PDB entry 1QVF | X-ray diffraction, 3.10 A resolution | chains 0 and B of the 31 polymer chains in the assembly

Chain 0:
Molecule: 23S ribosomal RNA
Source organism: Haloarcula marismortui
Sequence (2922 nucleotides; row label = number of the first residue in the row):
     2 UUGGCUACUAUGCCAGCUGGUGGAUUGCUCGGCUCAGGCGCUGAUGAAGG
    52 ACGUGCCAAGCUGCGAUAAGCCAUGGGGAGCCGCACGGAGGCGAAGAACC
   102 AUGGAUUUCCGAAUGAGAAUCUCUCUAACAAUUGCUUCGCGCAAUGAGGA
   152 ACCCCGAGAACUGAAACAUCUCAGUAUCGGGAGGAACAGAAAACGCAAUG
   202 UGAUGUCGUUAGUAACCGCGAGUGAACGCGAUACAGCCCAAACCGAAGCC
   252 CUCACGGGCAAUGUGGUGUCAGGGCUACCUCUCAUCAGCCGACCGUCUCG
   302 ACGAAGUCUCUUGGAACAGAGCGUGAUACAGGGUGACAACCCCGUACUCG
   352 AGACCAGUACGACGUGCGGUAGUGCCAGAGUAGCGGGGGUUGGAUAUCCC
   402 UCGCGAAUAACGCAGGCAUCGACUGCGAAGGCUAAACACAACCUGAGACC
   452 GAUAGUGAACAAGUAGUGUGAACGAACGCUGCAAAGUACCCUCAGAAGGG
   502 AGGCGAAAUAGAGCAUGAAAUCAGUUGGCGAUCGAGCGACAGGGCAUACA
   552 AGGUCCCUCGACGAAUGACCGACGCGCGAGCGUCCAGUAAGACUCACGGG
   602 AAGCCGAUGUUCUGUCGUACGUUUUGAAAAACGAGCCAGGGAGUGUGUCU
   652 GCAUGGCAAGUCUAACCGGAGUAUCCGGGGAGGCACAGGGAAACCGACAU
   702 GGCCGCAGGGCUUUGCCCGAGGGCCGCCGUCUUCAAGGGCGGGGAGCCAU
   752 GUGGACACGACCCGAAUCCGGACGAUCUACGCAUGGACAAGAUGAAGCGU
   802 GCCGAAAGGCACGUGGAAGUCUGUUAGAGUUGGUGUCCUACAAUACCCUC
   852 UCGUGAUCUAUGUGUAGGGGUGAAAGGCCCAUCGAGUCCGGCAACAGCUG
   902 GUUCCAAUCGAAACAUGUCGAAGCAUGACCUCCGCCGAGGUAGUCUGUGA
   952 GGUAGAGCGACCGAUUGGUGUGUCCGCCUCCGAGAGGAGUCGGCACACCU
  1002 GUCAAACUCCAAACUUACAGACGCCGUUUGACGCGGGGAUUCCGGUGCGC
  1052 GGGGUAAGCCUGUGUACCAGGAGGGGAACAACCCAGAGAUAGGUUAAGGU
  1102 CCCCAAGUGUGGAUUAAGUGUAAUCCUCUGAAGGUGGUCUCGAGCCCUAG
  1152 ACAGCCGGGAGGUGAGCUUAGAAGCAGCUACCCUCUAAGAAAAGCGUAAC
  1202 AGCUUACCGGCCGAGGUUUGAGGCGCCCAAAAUGAUCGGGACUCAAAUCC
  1252 ACCACCGAGACCUGUCCGUACCACUCAUACUGGUAAUCGAGUAGAUUGGC
  1302 GCUCUAAUUGGAUGGAAGUAGGGGUGAAAACUCCUAUGGACCGAUUAGUG
  1352 ACGAAAAUCCUGGCCAUAGUAGCAGCGAUAGUCGGGUGAGAACCCCGACG
  1402 GCCUAAUGGAUAAGGGUUCCUCAGCACUGCUGAUCAGCUGAGGGUUAGCC
  1452 GGUCCUAAGUCAUACCGCAACUCGACUAUGACGAAAUGGGAAACGGGUUA
  1502 AUAUUCCCGUGCCACUAUGCAGUGAAAGUUGACGCCCUGGGGUCGAUCAC
  1552 GCUGGGCAUUCGCCCAGUCGAACCGUCCAACUCCGUGGAAGCCGUAAUGG
  1602 CAGGAAGCGGACGAACGGCGGCAUAGGGAAACGUGAUUCAACCUGGGGCC
  1652 CAUGAAAAGACGAGCAUAGUGUCCGUACCGAGAACCGACACAGGUGUCCA
  1702 UGGCGGCGAAAGCCAAGGCCUGUCGGGAGCAACCAACGUUAGGGAAUUCG
  1752 GCAAGUUAGUCCCGUACCUUCGGAAGAAGGGAUGCCUGCUCCGGAACGGA
  1802 GCAGGUCGCAGUGACUCGGAAGCUCGGACUGUCUAGUAACAACAUAGGUG
  1852 ACCGCAAAUCCGCAAGGACUCGUACGGUCACUGAAUCCUGCCCAGUGCAG
  1902 GUAUCUGAACACCUCGUACAAGAGGACGAAGGACCUGUCAACGGCGGGGG
  1952 UAACUAUGACCCUCUUAAGGUAGCGUAGUACCUUGCCGCAUCAGUAGCGG
  2002 CUUGCAUGAAUGGAUUAACCAGAGCUUCACUGUCCCAACGUUGGGCCCGG
  2052 UGAACUGUACAUUCCAGUGCGGAGUCUGGAGACACCCAGGGGGAAGCGAA
  2102 GACCCUAUGGAGCUUUACUGCAGGCUGUCGCUGAGACGUGGUCGCCGAUG
  2152 UGCAGCAUAGGUAGGAGACACUACACAGGUACCCGCGCUAGCGGGCCACC
  2202 GAGUCAACAGUGAAAUACUACCCGUCGGUGACUGCGACUCUCACUCCGGG
  2252 AGGAGGACACCGAUAGCCGGGCAGUUUGACUGGGGCGGUACGCGCUCGAA
  2302 AAGAUAUCGAGCGCGCCCUAUGGCUAUCUCAGCCGGGACAGAGACCCGGC
  2352 GAAGAGUGCAAGAGCAAAAGAUAGCUUGACAGUGUUCUUCCCAACGAGGA
  2402 ACGCUGACGCGAAAGCGUGGUCUAGCGAACCAAUUAGCCUGCUUGAUGCG
  2452 GGCAAUUGAUGACAGAAAAGCUACCCUAGGGAUAACAGAGUCGUCACUCG
  2502 CAAGAGCACAUAUCGACCGAGUGGCUUGCUACCUCGAUGUCGGUUCCCUC
  2552 CAUCCUGCCCGUGCAGAAGCGGGCAAGGGUGAGGUUGUUCGCCUAUUAAA
  2602 GGAGGUCGUGAGCUGGGUUUAGACCGUCGUGAGACAGGUCGGCUGCUAUC
  2652 UACUGGGUGUGUAAUGGUGUCUGACAAGAACGACCGUAUAGUACGAGAGG
  2702 AACUACGGUUGGUGGCCACUGGUGUACCGGUUGUUCGAGAGAGCACGUGC
  2752 CGGGUAGCCACGCCACACGGGGUAAGAGCUGAACGCAUCUAAGCUCGAAA
  2802 CCCACUUGGAAAAGAGACACCGCCGAGGUCCCGCGUACAAGACGCGGUCG
  2852 AUAGACUCGGGGUGUGCGCGUCGAGGUAACGAGACGUUAAGCCCACGAGC
  2902 ACUAACAGACCAAAGCCAUCAU
Disordered / not traced: 2-9, 126-127, 715, 971-998, 1560, 1952-1963, 2137-2236, 2339-2343, 2665-2666, 2915-2923
Bound ions: Mg2+ site 1 near G28 (its only coordinating residue here); Na+ site 1: C40, G41; Na+ site 2: G56, A59, G61; Na+ site 3 near U108 (its only coordinating residue here); Mg2+ site 2 near U115 (its only coordinating residue here); Na+ site 4: C141, G142; Na+ site 5 near U146 (its only coordinating residue here); Mg2+ site 3: C162, U2276; K+ site 1: C162, U163, U172; Mg2+ site 4: A165, A167, C168; Na+ site 6: A165, A166, A167; Mg2+ site 5: A166, G219; 63 more Na+ sites not listed; 98 more Mg2+ sites not listed; 1 more K+ sites not listed

Chain B:
Name: 50S ribosomal protein L3P
Source organism: Haloarcula marismortui
UniProt: P20279 (RL3_HALMA); aligned to UniProt positions 1-337 over residues 1-337 (the alignment contains insertions or deletions, so no single offset holds)
Amino-acid sequence (337 residues; numbered 1 to 337; the number before each row is that of its first residue):
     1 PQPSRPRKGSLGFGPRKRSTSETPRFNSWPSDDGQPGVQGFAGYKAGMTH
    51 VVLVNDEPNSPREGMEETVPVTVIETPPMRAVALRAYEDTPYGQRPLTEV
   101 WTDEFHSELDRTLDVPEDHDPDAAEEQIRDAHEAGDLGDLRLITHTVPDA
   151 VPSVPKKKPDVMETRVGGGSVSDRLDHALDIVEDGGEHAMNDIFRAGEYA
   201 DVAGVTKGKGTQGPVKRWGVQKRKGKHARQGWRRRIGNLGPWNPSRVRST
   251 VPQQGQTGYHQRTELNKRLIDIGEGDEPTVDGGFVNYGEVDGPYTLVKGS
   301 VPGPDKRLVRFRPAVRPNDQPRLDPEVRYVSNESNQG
Sequence notes: conflict Arg-310 (Phe311 in P20279)
Bound ions: Na+ site 1: Arg-229 (shared with G836(0), U837(0) of chain 0); Mg2+ site 1: Gln-230 (shared with G836(0), U2615(0) of chain 0); Na+ site 2 near Gln-230 (its only coordinating residue here); Mg2+ site 2: Asn-335 (shared with A2757(0) of chain 0)

Chain 0 / chain B interface:
Residue-residue contacts (343; chain 0 residue first):
  G834(0) with Arg-229(B), phosphate contact
  U835(0) with Lys-226(B), phosphate contact; Arg-229(B), salt bridge to the phosphate; Gln-230(B), hydrogen bond to the phosphate
  G836(0) with Arg-229(B), phosphate contact; Gln-230(B), phosphate contact
  U837(0) with Gln-230(B), phosphate contact; Gly-231(B), phosphate contact
  U1234(0) with Asn-243(B), base contact; Pro-244(B), base contact; Arg-246(B), hydrogen bond to the base; Arg-248(B), sugar contact
  A1732(0) with Thr-211(B), hydrogen bond to the sugar; Gln-212(B), sugar contact
  A1733(0) with Thr-211(B), sugar contact; Gln-212(B), sugar contact; Gly-213(B), hydrogen bond to the phosphate; Gln-254(B), sugar contact
  C1734(0) with Gly-213(B), phosphate contact; Arg-234(B), salt bridge to the phosphate; Arg-235(B), hydrogen bond to the sugar
  C1735(0) with Gly-231(B), phosphate contact; Trp-232(B), phosphate contact; Arg-233(B), hydrogen bond to the phosphate; Arg-234(B), hydrogen bond to the phosphate; Arg-235(B), salt bridge to the phosphate
  A1736(0) with Gly-231(B), phosphate contact; Arg-233(B), salt bridge to the phosphate
  C1750(0) with Lys-226(B), base contact
  G1751(0) with Lys-226(B), hydrogen bond to the base
  C1753(0) with Lys-226(B), base contact; Arg-229(B), hydrogen bond to the base
  A1754(0) with Arg-229(B), hydrogen bond to the sugar
  U2034(0) with Gly-225(B), hydrogen bond to the phosphate
  C2035(0) with Lys-224(B), phosphate contact; Gly-225(B), hydrogen bond to the phosphate
  C2036(0) with Lys-224(B), salt bridge to the phosphate
  C2037(0) with Lys-224(B), hydrogen bond to the phosphate
  A2038(0) with Gln-221(B), phosphate contact; Lys-222(B), hydrogen bond to the phosphate; Lys-224(B), salt bridge to the phosphate
  A2039(0) with Val-215(B), phosphate contact; Lys-222(B), phosphate contact; Arg-234(B), salt bridge to the phosphate
  C2065(0) with Ser-245(B), phosphate contact; Arg-246(B), hydrogen bond to the phosphate
  C2066(0) with Pro-244(B), phosphate contact; Arg-246(B), salt bridge to the phosphate
  G2090(0) with Gln-253(B), hydrogen bond to the base; Gln-254(B), hydrogen bond to the sugar
  G2091(0) with Arg-235(B), salt bridge to the phosphate; Leu-239(B), base contact; Gln-253(B), hydrogen bond to the base
  G2092(0) with Trp-232(B), hydrogen bond to the phosphate; Arg-235(B), salt bridge to the phosphate; Leu-239(B), phosphate contact
  G2093(0) with Asn-238(B), phosphate contact; Leu-239(B), hydrogen bond to the phosphate; Gly-240(B), sugar contact; Pro-241(B), hydrogen bond to the sugar; Trp-242(B), hydrogen bond to the sugar; Pro-244(B), sugar contact; Ser-245(B), hydrogen bond to the base; Arg-246(B), hydrogen bond to the base; Val-247(B), base contact
  G2094(0) with Trp-242(B), sugar contact; Ser-245(B), sugar contact
  A2096(0) with Trp-242(B), sugar contact
  G2544(0) with His-227(B), base contact
  U2545(0) with Gln-2(B), hydrogen bond to the phosphate
  U2546(0) with Gln-2(B), hydrogen bond to the base; Gln-221(B), sugar contact; Ile-236(B), sugar contact; Gly-237(B), hydrogen bond to the sugar; Asn-238(B), base contact
  C2547(0) with Gln-2(B), hydrogen bond to the base; Arg-5(B), salt bridge to the phosphate; Lys-8(B), phosphate contact; Val-220(B), phosphate contact; Gln-221(B), hydrogen bond to the phosphate; Ile-236(B), sugar contact; Asn-238(B), hydrogen bond to the base; Pro-252(B), phosphate contact
  C2548(0) with Arg-5(B), salt bridge to the phosphate; Arg-7(B), salt bridge to the phosphate; Lys-8(B), hydrogen bond to the phosphate; Pro-241(B), base contact; Arg-248(B), sugar contact; Thr-250(B), hydrogen bond to the sugar; Val-251(B), sugar contact; Pro-252(B), sugar contact
  C2549(0) with Arg-7(B), salt bridge to the phosphate; Leu-11(B), phosphate contact; Arg-248(B), hydrogen bond to the sugar; Thr-250(B), sugar contact
  G2580(0) with Pro-6(B), phosphate contact
  U2581(0) with Ser-4(B), base contact; Arg-5(B), hydrogen bond to the phosphate; Pro-6(B), phosphate contact
  G2582(0) with Pro-3(B), phosphate contact; Ser-4(B), hydrogen bond to the phosphate
  A2583(0) with Pro-3(B), phosphate contact
  C2591(0) with Pro-1(B), phosphate contact
  G2606(0) with Pro-241(B), base contact; Asn-243(B), hydrogen bond to the sugar
  U2607(0) with Trp-242(B), stacking on the base; Asn-243(B), hydrogen bond to the phosphate
  G2609(0) with Asn-238(B), base contact; Gly-240(B), base contact; Pro-241(B), sugar contact; Trp-242(B), hydrogen bond to the sugar
  U2610(0) with Asn-238(B), base contact; Trp-242(B), phosphate contact
  G2613(0) with Arg-223(B), hydrogen bond to the sugar; Trp-232(B), sugar contact; Gly-237(B), base contact; Asn-238(B), base contact
  C2614(0) with Arg-223(B), hydrogen bond to the sugar; His-227(B), hydrogen bond to the sugar; Gln-230(B), phosphate contact; Trp-232(B), sugar contact
  U2615(0) with Lys-226(B), phosphate contact; His-227(B), sugar contact; Gln-230(B), phosphate contact
  G2616(0) with Lys-226(B), salt bridge to the phosphate
  A2653(0) with Arg-246(B), sugar contact; Val-247(B), hydrogen bond to the sugar
  C2654(0) with Val-247(B), sugar contact; Arg-248(B), sugar contact; Ser-249(B), phosphate contact; Gln-253(B), hydrogen bond to the base
  U2655(0) with Arg-217(B), hydrogen bond to the sugar; Ser-249(B), phosphate contact; Gln-253(B), hydrogen bond to the sugar; Gln-254(B), hydrogen bond to the sugar
  G2656(0) with Pro-15(B), phosphate contact; Arg-16(B), hydrogen bond to the phosphate; Lys-17(B), phosphate contact; Arg-217(B), salt bridge to the phosphate; Gly-255(B), sugar contact; Gln-256(B), hydrogen bond to the sugar
  G2657(0) with Lys-17(B), phosphate contact; Arg-18(B), hydrogen bond to the phosphate
  G2658(0) with Arg-18(B), salt bridge to the phosphate
  G2668(0) with Asp-114(B), hydrogen bond to the base
  U2669(0) with Thr-112(B), hydrogen bond to the sugar; Leu-113(B), sugar contact; Asp-114(B), sugar contact
  G2670(0) with Arg-85(B), base contact; Thr-112(B), sugar contact; Leu-113(B), sugar contact; Val-161(B), sugar contact
  U2671(0) with Arg-25(B), salt bridge to the phosphate; Arg-85(B), hydrogen bond to the base; Ile-143(B), sugar contact; Val-161(B), phosphate contact; Met-162(B), phosphate contact; Glu-163(B), hydrogen bond to the sugar
  C2672(0) with Arg-25(B), salt bridge to the phosphate; Arg-85(B), sugar contact; Tyr-87(B), hydrogen bond to the sugar; Pro-96(B), sugar contact; Arg-141(B), hydrogen bond to the phosphate; Met-162(B), phosphate contact; Glu-163(B), hydrogen bond to the phosphate
  U2673(0) with Tyr-87(B), sugar contact; Gln-94(B), hydrogen bond to the sugar; Arg-141(B), salt bridge to the phosphate
  G2674(0) with Tyr-92(B), sugar contact; Gly-93(B), phosphate contact; Gln-94(B), hydrogen bond to the phosphate
  A2678(0) with Leu-11(B), hydrogen bond to the sugar; Gly-12(B), base contact
  G2679(0) with Leu-11(B), sugar contact; Gly-12(B), sugar contact
  A2680(0) with Pro-6(B), base contact
  A2681(0) with Ser-10(B), hydrogen bond to the base
  C2682(0) with Arg-316(B), salt bridge to the phosphate
  C2707(0) with Asn-59(B), phosphate contact
  G2708(0) with Glu-57(B), phosphate contact; Asn-59(B), phosphate contact
  G2713(0) with Pro-6(B), sugar contact
  U2714(0) with Arg-7(B), phosphate contact; Gly-9(B), hydrogen bond to the phosphate; Ser-10(B), hydrogen bond to the phosphate; Phe-13(B), sugar contact
  G2715(0) with Gly-9(B), phosphate contact; Ser-10(B), hydrogen bond to the phosphate; Phe-13(B), sugar contact; Arg-16(B), salt bridge to the phosphate; Arg-262(B), hydrogen bond to the sugar; Glu-264(B), hydrogen bond to the base
  G2716(0) with Thr-206(B), phosphate contact; Arg-262(B), salt bridge to the phosphate; Glu-264(B), sugar contact; Ser-300(B), hydrogen bond to the base; Pro-302(B), sugar contact
  C2717(0) with Lys-45(B), hydrogen bond to the phosphate; Met-48(B), sugar contact; Thr-206(B), phosphate contact; Lys-207(B), hydrogen bond to the phosphate; Ser-300(B), sugar contact; Val-301(B), sugar contact; Pro-302(B), sugar contact; Gly-303(B), hydrogen bond to the phosphate
  C2718(0) with Lys-45(B), salt bridge to the phosphate; Met-48(B), sugar contact; Lys-207(B), salt bridge to the phosphate
  A2719(0) with Met-48(B), sugar contact; Thr-49(B), hydrogen bond to the sugar; His-50(B), hydrogen bond to the sugar; Pro-70(B), base contact; Asn-335(B), sugar contact
  C2720(0) with Glu-333(B), phosphate contact
  U2756(0) with Gln-336(B), phosphate contact; Gly-337(B), hydrogen bond to the phosphate
  A2757(0) with Val-285(B), phosphate contact; Asn-286(B), sugar contact; Asn-335(B), phosphate contact; Gln-336(B), phosphate contact; Gly-337(B), hydrogen bond to the phosphate
  G2758(0) with Val-285(B), phosphate contact
  C2759(0) with Lys-207(B), salt bridge to the phosphate
  C2760(0) with Lys-209(B), salt bridge to the phosphate; Lys-216(B), salt bridge to the phosphate
  C2764(0) with Pro-70(B), sugar contact
  C2765(0) with Glu-264(B), base contact; Lys-267(B), hydrogen bond to the sugar; Lys-298(B), sugar contact; Gly-299(B), sugar contact; Ser-300(B), base contact
  A2766(0) with Leu-265(B), hydrogen bond to the sugar; Asn-266(B), sugar contact; Lys-267(B), sugar contact; Lys-298(B), salt bridge to the phosphate
  C2767(0) with Asn-266(B), hydrogen bond to the phosphate; Arg-316(B), hydrogen bond to the phosphate; Asn-318(B), hydrogen bond to the phosphate
  A2768(0) with Arg-316(B), hydrogen bond to the phosphate; Asn-318(B), hydrogen bond to the phosphate
  C2806(0) with Ser-28(B), hydrogen bond to the phosphate; Leu-265(B), sugar contact; Arg-316(B), sugar contact
  U2807(0) with Gly-12(B), base contact; Phe-13(B), sugar contact; Asn-27(B), hydrogen bond to the phosphate; Ser-28(B), hydrogen bond to the phosphate; Thr-263(B), phosphate contact; Arg-312(B), salt bridge to the phosphate
  U2808(0) with Gly-12(B), sugar contact; Phe-13(B), sugar contact; Gly-14(B), hydrogen bond to the sugar; Asn-27(B), hydrogen bond to the phosphate; Gln-261(B), hydrogen bond to the phosphate; Arg-262(B), phosphate contact; Thr-263(B), hydrogen bond to the phosphate
  G2809(0) with Gly-14(B), sugar contact; Pro-15(B), sugar contact; Lys-17(B), phosphate contact; Gln-261(B), phosphate contact
  G2810(0) with Lys-17(B), salt bridge to the phosphate; Thr-20(B), hydrogen bond to the phosphate
  G2815(0) with Tyr-92(B), hydrogen bond to the base
  G2817(0) with Arg-95(B), hydrogen bond to the sugar
  A2818(0) with Arg-95(B), sugar contact; Pro-96(B), hydrogen bond to the sugar
  C2819(0) with Arg-85(B), hydrogen bond to the base; Pro-96(B), sugar contact; Leu-97(B), phosphate contact; Thr-98(B), phosphate contact; Glu-99(B), hydrogen bond to the sugar
  A2820(0) with Thr-98(B), phosphate contact; Glu-99(B), sugar contact; Trp-101(B), hydrogen bond to the sugar; His-119(B), phosphate contact
  C2821(0) with Asp-114(B), hydrogen bond to the sugar; Val-115(B), sugar contact; Pro-116(B), sugar contact; Glu-117(B), phosphate contact; Asp-118(B), sugar contact; His-119(B), salt bridge to the phosphate
  C2822(0) with Asp-114(B), sugar contact; Val-115(B), sugar contact; Glu-117(B), hydrogen bond to the phosphate; Asp-118(B), hydrogen bond to the phosphate
  G2823(0) with Glu-117(B), phosphate contact
  A2827(0) with Asp-114(B), phosphate contact
  G2828(0) with Asp-114(B), phosphate contact
  U2837(0) with Glu-22(B), base contact; Val-154(B), base contact; Pro-155(B), base contact; Lys-156(B), base contact; Pro-304(B), sugar contact; Asp-305(B), sugar contact; Lys-306(B), hydrogen bond to the base; Arg-307(B), hydrogen bond to the base
  A2838(0) with Lys-207(B), phosphate contact; Gly-208(B), hydrogen bond to the phosphate; Tyr-259(B), sugar contact; Arg-307(B), salt bridge to the phosphate
  C2839(0) with Arg-18(B), hydrogen bond to the phosphate; Gly-208(B), phosphate contact; Lys-209(B), phosphate contact; Gly-210(B), hydrogen bond to the phosphate; Gln-256(B), hydrogen bond to the phosphate
  A2840(0) with Gly-210(B), phosphate contact; Thr-211(B), hydrogen bond to the phosphate
  G2842(0) with Arg-18(B), hydrogen bond to the base
  A2843(0) with Arg-18(B), hydrogen bond to the base
  C2844(0) with Tyr-259(B), sugar contact
  C2846(0) with Pro-155(B), sugar contact; Lys-156(B), phosphate contact; Lys-158(B), salt bridge to the phosphate
  G2847(0) with Arg-111(B), salt bridge to the phosphate; Pro-155(B), sugar contact; Lys-156(B), phosphate contact; Lys-157(B), hydrogen bond to the phosphate; Lys-158(B), hydrogen bond to the phosphate
  G2848(0) with Arg-111(B), salt bridge to the phosphate; Lys-157(B), salt bridge to the phosphate
  G2851(0) with Lys-157(B), hydrogen bond to the phosphate
  A2852(0) with Lys-157(B), salt bridge to the phosphate
  U2853(0) with Pro-155(B), phosphate contact
  G2860(0) with Gly-282(B), hydrogen bond to the base; Gln-336(B), base contact
  G2861(0) with Asp-281(B), hydrogen bond to the sugar; Gly-282(B), sugar contact; Ser-334(B), hydrogen bond to the sugar; Gln-336(B), hydrogen bond to the base
  G2862(0) with Ser-334(B), phosphate contact; Gln-336(B), sugar contact; Gly-337(B), phosphate contact
  C2897(0) with Phe-284(B), sugar contact; Val-285(B), sugar contact; Asn-286(B), hydrogen bond to the sugar; Gln-336(B), hydrogen bond to the base
  G2898(0) with Gly-282(B), sugar contact; Phe-284(B), sugar contact; Asn-286(B), phosphate contact; Tyr-287(B), sugar contact; Gly-288(B), phosphate contact; Glu-289(B), sugar contact
  A2899(0) with Glu-289(B), sugar contact
Other interface residues (no listed pair), chain 0 (125 interface residues in all): A2089, A2095, U2539, G2712, G2845, G2863
Other interface residues (no listed pair), chain B (148 interface residues in all): Ser-19, Ser-153, Thr-257, His-260, Gly-283, Arg-310, Val-315

Overview:
125 residues of chain 0 and 148 residues of chain B are in contact, with 115 hydrogen bonds, 38 salt bridges
and 1 aromatic stacking contact. Polar pairs include U1234(0)/Arg-246(B), G1751(0)/Lys-226(B) and
C1753(0)/Arg-229(B). C40(0) and G41(0) form the Na+ site 1.
Chain 0 is 23S ribosomal RNA and chain B is 50S ribosomal protein L3P, both from Haloarcula marismortui; the
structure, Structure of a deacylated tRNA minihelix bound to the E site of the large ribosomal subunit ...,
was determined by X-ray diffraction together with 1QVG from the same study.
